PDB entry 1Q0C | X-ray diffraction, 2.10 A resolution | chains C and D of the 4 polymer chains in the assembly

== Chain C (and D) ==
Name: homoprotocatechuate 2,3-dioxygenase
From: Brevibacterium fuscum
Notes: EC 1.13.11.15; chain D of this document is another copy of the same molecule, construct and numbering; everything in this record applies to it too
UniProt: Q45135 (Q45135_9MICO); residues 1-365 here = UniProt positions 1-365
Sequence (365 residues; row label = number of the first residue in the row):
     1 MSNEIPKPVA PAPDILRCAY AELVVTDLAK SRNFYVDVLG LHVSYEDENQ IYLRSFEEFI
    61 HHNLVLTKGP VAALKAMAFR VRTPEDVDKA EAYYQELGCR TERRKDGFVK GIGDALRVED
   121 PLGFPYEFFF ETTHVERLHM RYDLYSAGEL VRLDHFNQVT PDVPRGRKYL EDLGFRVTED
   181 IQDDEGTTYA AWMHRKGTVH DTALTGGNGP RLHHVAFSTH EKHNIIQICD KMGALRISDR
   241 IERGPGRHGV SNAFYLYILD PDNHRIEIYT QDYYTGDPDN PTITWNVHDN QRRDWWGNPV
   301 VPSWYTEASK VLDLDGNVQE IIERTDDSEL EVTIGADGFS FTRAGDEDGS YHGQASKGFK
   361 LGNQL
Unresolved in the structure: 1-3, 323-365
Bound ions: Fe ion: H155, H214, E267 (together with 2-(3,4-dihydroxyphenyl)acetic acid)
Residues lining bound ligands: 2-(3,4-dihydroxyphenyl)acetic acid (DHY): H155, N157, W192, H200, H214, R243, H248, V250, S251, Y257, E267, Y269, R292, R293, D294, W304
From the paper describing this entry:
  - binding site for 2-(3,4-dihydroxyphenyl)acetic acid: W192, R243, H248, V250, S251, Y257, R293
  - catalytic residues: H200 (proposed by the authors, not directly observed)
  - mutagenesis - H200F: decreased catalytic activity (citing earlier work)
  - mutagenesis - H200F: unchanged binding to 2-(3,4-dihydroxyphenyl)acetic acid (citing earlier work)

== Interface between chain C and chain D ==
Contacting residue pairs (67):
  L16(C) - D277(D)
  L16(C) - P278(D)
  R17(C) - Y274(D)
  R17(C) - D277(D)  salt bridge
  E57(C) - Y273(D)
  F59(C) - D277(D)
  F59(C) - D279(D)
  F59(C) - P281(D)
  R80(C) - D277(D)  salt bridge
  R80(C) - D279(D)  salt bridge
  R82(C) - P278(D)
  F130(C) - P278(D)  hydrophobic
  H134(C) - D279(D)  salt bridge
  H134(C) - P281(D)
  R137(C) - Y273(D)
  R137(C) - Y274(D)  hydrogen bond (side chain-backbone)
  R137(C) - N280(D)  hydrogen bond
  H139(C) - N252(D)  hydrogen bond (backbone-side chain)
  H139(C) - Y273(D)
  H139(C) - I283(D)
  M140(C) - H248(D)
  M140(C) - G249(D)
  M140(C) - N252(D)
  M140(C) - W295(D)  hydrophobic
  Y142(C) - R247(D)  hydrogen bond
  Y142(C) - N252(D)  hydrogen bond
  Y142(C) - Q271(D)  hydrogen bond
  Y142(C) - W295(D)
  R152(C) - D272(D)  hydrogen bond (side chain-backbone)
  R152(C) - Y273(D)
  R152(C) - Y274(D)
  H220(C) - Q271(D)
  E221(C) - E221(D)
  E221(C) - K222(D)  salt bridge
  K222(C) - E221(D)  salt bridge
  R247(C) - Y142(D)  hydrogen bond
  H248(C) - M140(D)
  G249(C) - M140(D)
  N252(C) - H139(D)  hydrogen bond (side chain-backbone)
  N252(C) - M140(D)
  N252(C) - Y142(D)  hydrogen bond
  Q271(C) - Y142(D)  hydrogen bond
  Q271(C) - H220(D)
  D272(C) - R152(D)  hydrogen bond (backbone-side chain)
  Y273(C) - E57(D)
  Y273(C) - R137(D)
  Y273(C) - H139(D)
  Y273(C) - R152(D)
  Y274(C) - R17(D)
  Y274(C) - R137(D)  hydrogen bond (backbone-side chain)
  Y274(C) - R152(D)
  D277(C) - L16(D)
  D277(C) - R17(D)  salt bridge
  D277(C) - F59(D)
  D277(C) - R80(D)  salt bridge
  P278(C) - L16(D)
  P278(C) - R82(D)
  D279(C) - F59(D)
  D279(C) - R80(D)  salt bridge
  D279(C) - H134(D)  salt bridge
  N280(C) - R137(D)  hydrogen bond
  P281(C) - F59(D)  hydrophobic
  P281(C) - R137(D)
  I283(C) - H139(D)
  W285(C) - M140(D)  hydrophobic
  W295(C) - M140(D)  hydrophobic
  W295(C) - Y142(D)
Also at the interface, not in a pair above, chain C (35 interface residues in all): I60, K196, G276
Also at the interface, not in a pair above, chain D (34 interface residues in all): I60, F130, G276, W285

== Summary ==
The interface between chain C and chain D involves 35 residues on one side and 34 on the other, with 14
hydrogen bonds and 10 salt bridges. Among the polar pairs are R17(C)-D277(D), R80(C)-D277(D) and
R80(C)-D279(D). Bound to chain C: 2-(3,4-dihydroxyphenyl)acetic acid. The paper reports the catalytic residue
H200(C); H200F of chain C reduces catalytic activity.
Both chains are homoprotocatechuate 2,3-dioxygenase (Brevibacterium fuscum). Entry 1Q0C (Anerobic Substrate
Complex of Homoprotocatechuate 2,3-Dioxygenase from Brevibacterium fuscum. (Complex with
3,4-Dihydroxyphenylacetate)) was determined by X-ray diffraction together with 1Q0O, 1F1R, 1F1U, 1F1V and 1F1X
from the same study.
